Entry 1LI6 (X-ray diffraction, 2.00 A resolution); this record covers chain A.

[Chain A]
Name: Lysozyme
Source organism: Enterobacteria phage T4
Notes: EC 3.2.1.17
UniProtKB: P00720 (LYS_BPT4); residues 1-164 here = UniProt positions 1-164
Chain sequence (164 residues; numbered 1 to 164; the number before each row is that of its first residue):
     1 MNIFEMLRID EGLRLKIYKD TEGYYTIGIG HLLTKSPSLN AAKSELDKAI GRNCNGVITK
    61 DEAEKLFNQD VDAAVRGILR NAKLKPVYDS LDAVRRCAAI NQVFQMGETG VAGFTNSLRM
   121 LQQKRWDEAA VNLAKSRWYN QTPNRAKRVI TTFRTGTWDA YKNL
Unresolved in the structure: 163-164
Differences from the reference sequence: engineered mutation A99 (Leu in P00720), Q102 (Met in P00720)
Ligand contacts: 5-methylpyrrole (5MP): L84, V87, Y88, L91, A99, Q102, V103, V111, L118, L121, F153
Curated features (UniProtKB/Swiss-Prot):
  - active site (Proton donor/acceptor): E11, D20
  - binding site (substrate): L32, F104, S117, N132
Reported in the primary citation:
  - binding site for 5-methylpyrrole: Q102
  - conformationally variable residues (helix shift): E108 to G113
  - mutagenesis - L99A/M102Q: decreased binding to Toluene

[Summary]
Ligands of chain A: 5-methylpyrrole. UniProt lists active-site residues E11 and D20 and 4 substrate-binding
residues. From the paper: a binding site for 5-methylpyrrole at Q102; L99A/M102Q reduce binding to Toluene.
Chain A is Lysozyme (Enterobacteria phage T4); the structure, T4 lysozyme mutant L99A/M102Q bound by
5-methylpyrrole, was determined by X-ray diffraction (same publication as 1LGU, 1LGW, 1LGX, 1LI2 and 1LI3).
